PDB entry 6HTD | X-ray diffraction, 3.00 A resolution | chains Q and R of the 28 polymer chains in the assembly

[Chain Q]
Name: Proteasome subunit alpha type-4
Source organism: Saccharomyces cerevisiae (strain ATCC 204508 / S288c)
Notes: EC 3.4.25.1
Reference sequence: P40303 (PSA4_YEAST); residues -1 to 252 here correspond to UniProt positions 1-254 (UniProt number = residue number + 2)
Amino-acid sequence (254 residues; numbered -1 to 252; the number before each row is that of its first residue; numbers below 1 keep their minus sign (Met-1 is residue -1)):
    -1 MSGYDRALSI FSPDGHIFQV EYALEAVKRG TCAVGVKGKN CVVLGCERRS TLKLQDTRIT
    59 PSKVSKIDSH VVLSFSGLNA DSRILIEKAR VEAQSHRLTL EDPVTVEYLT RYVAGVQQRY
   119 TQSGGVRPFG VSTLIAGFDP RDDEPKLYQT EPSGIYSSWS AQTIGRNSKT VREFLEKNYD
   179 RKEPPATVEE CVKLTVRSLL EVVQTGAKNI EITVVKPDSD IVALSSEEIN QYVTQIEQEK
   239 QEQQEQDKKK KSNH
Unresolved in the structure: -1 to 0, 241-252
Swiss-Prot annotation at these positions:
  - modified residue: Thr58 (Phosphothreonine)

[Chain R]
Name: Proteasome subunit alpha type-5
Source organism: Saccharomyces cerevisiae (strain ATCC 204508 / S288c)
Notes: EC 3.4.25.1
Reference sequence: P32379 (PSA5_YEAST); residues -7 to 252 here correspond to UniProt positions 1-260 (UniProt number = residue number + 8)
Amino-acid sequence (260 residues; numbered -7 to 252; the number before each row is that of its first residue; numbers below 1 keep their minus sign (Met-7 is residue -7)):
    -7 MFLTRSEYDR GVSTFSPEGR LFQVEYSLEA IKLGSTAIGI ATKEGVVLGV EKRATSPLLE
    53 SDSIEKIVEI DRHIGCAMSG LTADARSMIE HARTAAVTHN LYYDEDINVE SLTQSVCDLA
   113 LRFGEGASGE ERLMSRPFGV ALLIAGHDAD DGYQLFHAEP SGTFYRYNAK AIGSGSEGAQ
   173 AELLNEWHSS LTLKEAELLV LKILKQVMEE KLDENNAQLS CITKQDGFKI YDNEKTAELI
   233 KELKEKEAAE SPEEADVEMS
Unresolved in the structure: -7 to 0, 118-124, 243-252

[Interface between chain Q and chain R]
Residue-residue contacts (63):
  Asp3(Q) with Glu117(R)
  Arg4(Q) with Glu117(R)
  Ala5(Q) with Val4(R), hydrophobic; Glu117(R); Ser127(R)
  Ser7(Q) with Ser127(R); Arg128(R)
  Ile8(Q) with Asp1(R); Gln15(R)
  Phe9(Q) with Gln15(R); Tyr18(R), hydrophobic; Ser19(R); Ala22(R), hydrophobic; Leu73(R), hydrophobic; Arg128(R); Pro129(R); Gly131(R)
  Ser10(Q) with Tyr18(R)
  Pro11(Q) with Tyr18(R), hydrophobic; Glu21(R)
  Asp12(Q) with Glu21(R)
  Gly13(Q) with Tyr18(R); Glu21(R); Ala22(R)
  His14(Q) with Leu25(R)
  Ile15(Q) with Leu73(R), hydrophobic; Arg128(R)
  Lys35(Q) with Glu52(R), salt bridge
  Gln116(Q) with Ala75(R); Asp76(R)
  Thr119(Q) with Arg128(R), hydrogen bond (backbone-side chain)
  Gln120(Q) with Asp76(R); Met126(R); Ser127(R), hydrogen bond (backbone-backbone); Arg128(R); Pro129(R); Phe130(R)
  Ser121(Q) with Ser127(R)
  Gly122(Q) with Ser127(R)
  Ser151(Q) with Ala75(R)
  Gly152(Q) with Ala75(R)
  Ile153(Q) with Thr74(R); Ala75(R)
  Ser155(Q) with Leu51(R); Ser55(R)
  Ser156(Q) with Leu51(R); Glu52(R), hydrogen bond (backbone-backbone); Ser55(R), hydrogen bond (backbone-side chain)
  Trp157(Q) with Ser48(R); Leu50(R); Leu51(R); Glu52(R)
  Ser158(Q) with Leu50(R), hydrogen bond (backbone-backbone); Glu52(R), hydrogen bond
  Ala159(Q) with Leu50(R)
  Leu173(Q) with Leu50(R), hydrophobic
  Glu174(Q) with Ser48(R), hydrogen bond; Pro49(R); Leu50(R)
  Arg179(Q) with Pro49(R), hydrogen bond (side chain-backbone); Leu50(R), hydrogen bond (side chain-backbone); Leu51(R), hydrogen bond (side chain-backbone); Glu52(R)
Also at the interface, not in a pair above, chain Q (31 interface residues in all): Arg170, Tyr177
Also at the interface, not in a pair above, chain R (26 interface residues in all): Thr47

[Summary]
31 residues of chain Q face 26 of chain R across their interface, with 10 hydrogen bonds and 1 salt bridge.
Among the polar pairs are Lys35(Q)-Glu52(R), Thr119(Q)-Arg128(R) and Ser156(Q)-Ser55(R).
Chain Q is Proteasome subunit alpha type-4 and chain R is Proteasome subunit alpha type-5, both from
Saccharomyces cerevisiae (strain ATCC 204508 / S288c); the structure, Yeast 20S proteasome with human beta2c
(S171G) in complex with 4, was determined by X-ray diffraction together with 6HTB, 6HTC, 6HTP, 6HTR, 6HUB,
6HUC and 30 further entries from the same study.
